Entry 5T1L (X-ray diffraction, 2.48 A resolution); this record covers chains B and E of the 3 polymer chains in the assembly.

Chain B:
Molecule: Cetuximab fab heavy chain
From: Mus musculus, Homo sapiens
Notes: antibody fragment or engineered binder
Amino-acid sequence (221 residues; each row starts with the number of its first residue):
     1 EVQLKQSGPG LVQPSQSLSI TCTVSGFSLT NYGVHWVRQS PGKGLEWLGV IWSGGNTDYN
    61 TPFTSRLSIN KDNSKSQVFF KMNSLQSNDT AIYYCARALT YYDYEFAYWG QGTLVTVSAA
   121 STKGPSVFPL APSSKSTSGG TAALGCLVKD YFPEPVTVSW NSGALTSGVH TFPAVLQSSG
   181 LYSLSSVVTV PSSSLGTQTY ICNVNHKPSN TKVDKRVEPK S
Disordered / not traced: 134-138
Modified / non-standard residues: Glu1 (pyroglutamic acid; PCA)
Disulfide bonds: Cys22-Cys95, Cys146-Cys202
Covalent attachments: N-acetylglucosamine (NAG) linked to Asn88

Chain E:
Molecule: CYCLIC MEDITOPE CQA(Ph)2DLSTRRLKC
Amino-acid sequence (12 residues; numbered 1 to 12; the number before each row is that of its first residue):
     1 CQFDLSTRRL KC
Modified / non-standard residues: Phe3 (beta-phenyl-l-phenylalanine; 2GX)
Disulfide bonds: Cys1-Cys12

Chain B / chain E interface:
Contacting residue pairs (16; chain B residue first):
  Gln39(B) - Phe3(E)
  Gln39(B) - Leu5(E)
  Ser40(B) - Phe3(E)
  Pro41(B) - Phe3(E)
  Pro41(B) - Leu5(E)  hydrophobic
  Gly44(B) - Phe3(E)
  Thr90(B) - Leu5(E)
  Ala91(B) - Leu5(E)  hydrophobic
  Ile92(B) - Phe3(E)
  Ile92(B) - Leu5(E)  hydrophobic
  Ile92(B) - Arg8(E)
  Tyr94(B) - Arg8(E)
  Gln111(B) - Arg8(E)  hydrogen bond (backbone-side chain)
  Gly112(B) - Arg8(E)
  Glu154(B) - Ser6(E)  hydrogen bond
  Pro173(B) - Thr7(E)
Other interface residues (no listed pair), chain B (15 interface residues in all): Lys43, Leu114, Ala174

In short:
The interface between chain B and chain E involves 15 residues on one side and 5 on the other, with 2 hydrogen
bonds. Polar pairs include Gln111(B)-Arg8(E) and Glu154(B)-Ser6(E). Covalently linked N-acetylglucosamine: at
Asn88(B).
Chain B is Cetuximab fab heavy chain (Mus musculus, Homo sapiens) and chain E is CYCLIC MEDITOPE
CQA(Ph)2DLSTRRLKC; the structure, Cetuximab Fab in complex with CQA(Ph)2DLSTRRLKC peptide, was determined by
X-ray diffraction (same publication as 5ETU, 5EUK, 5F88, 5FF6, 5I2I, 5IOP and 7 further entries).
